3US2 - chains A and B of the 6 polymer chains in the assembly; structure by X-ray diffraction, 4.20 A resolution (low resolution: residue-level contacts below are approximate; hydrogen-bond / salt-bridge calls are withheld).

[Chain A (and B)]
Name: Tumor protein 63
Organism: Homo sapiens
Notes: fragment: DNA binding domain; chain B of this document is another copy of the same molecule, construct and numbering; everything in this record applies to it too
Reference sequence: Q9H3D4 (P63_HUMAN); residues 127-323 here correspond to UniProt positions 166-362 (UniProt number = residue number + 39)
Chain sequence (203 residues; numbered 121 to 323; the number before each row is that of its first residue):
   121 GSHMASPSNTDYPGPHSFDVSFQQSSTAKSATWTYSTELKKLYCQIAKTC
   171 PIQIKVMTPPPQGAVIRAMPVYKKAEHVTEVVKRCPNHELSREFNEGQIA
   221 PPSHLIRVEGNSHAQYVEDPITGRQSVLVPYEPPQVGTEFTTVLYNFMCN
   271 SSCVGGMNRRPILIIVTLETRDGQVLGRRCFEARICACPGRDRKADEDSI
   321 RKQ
Unresolved in the structure: 121-125, 148, 320-323 (chain B: 121-130, 144-151, 321-323)
Construct notes: expression tag (121-126)
Curated features (UniProtKB/Swiss-Prot):
  - DNA-binding region: Asp-131 to Gln-323
  - region: Arg-313 to Gln-323 (Interaction with HIPK2)
  - binding site (Zn(2+)): Cys-205, His-208, Cys-269, Cys-273
Bound ions: Zn2+: Cys-205, His-208, Cys-269, Cys-273
From the paper describing this entry:
  - self-association interface (contacts with another copy of this molecule): Gly-230 to Ala-234

[Chain A / chain B interface]
Residue-residue contacts (7):
  Pro-206(A) / Asn-207(B)
  Pro-206(A) / Leu-210(B)
  Asn-207(A) / Cys-205(B)
  Asn-207(A) / Pro-206(B)
  Asn-207(A) / Asn-207(B)
  Asn-207(A) / Val-274(B)
  Val-274(A) / Asn-207(B)
Also at the interface, not in a pair above, chain A (6 interface residues in all): Cys-205, Leu-210, Gly-275

[In short]
Chain A and chain B form an interface of 6 and 5 residues respectively. Cys-205(A), His-208(A), Cys-269(A) and
Cys-273(A) coordinate Zn2+. Curated annotation (UniProt) lists a DNA-binding region and 4 Zn2+-binding
residues on chain A. The paper reports a self-association interface involving Gly-230(A).
Chain A and chain B are both Tumor protein 63 (Homo sapiens); the structure, Structure of p63 DNA Binding
Domain in Complex with a 19 Base Pair A/T Rich Response ..., was determined by X-ray diffraction, deposited
together with 3US0 and 3US1.
